Entry 7PAO (electron microscopy, 7.00 A resolution (low resolution: residue-level contacts below are approximate; hydrogen-bond / salt-bridge calls are withheld)); this record covers chains C and 5 of the 56 polymer chains in the assembly.

Chain C:
Name: 30S ribosomal protein S4
From: Mycoplasma pneumoniae M129
UniProtKB: P46775 (RS4_MYCPN); residue numbers follow UniProt; this construct covers 1-205
Chain sequence (205 residues; numbered 1 to 205; the number before each row is that of its first residue):
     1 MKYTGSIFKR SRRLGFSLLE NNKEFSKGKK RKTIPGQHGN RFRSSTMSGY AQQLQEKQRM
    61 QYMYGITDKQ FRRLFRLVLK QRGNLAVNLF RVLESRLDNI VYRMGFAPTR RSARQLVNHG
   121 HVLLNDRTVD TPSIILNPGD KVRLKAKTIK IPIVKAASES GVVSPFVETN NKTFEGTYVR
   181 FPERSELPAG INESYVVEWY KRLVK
Not modelled in the structure: 204-205

Chain 5:
Molecule: 16S ribosomal RNA
From: Mycoplasma pneumoniae M129
Sequence (1520 nucleotides; numbered 1 to 1520; the number before each row is that of its first residue):
     1 UUUUUCUGAG AGUUUGAUCC UGGCUCAGGA UUAACGCUGG CGGCAUGCCU AAUACAUGCA
    61 AGUCGAUCGA AAGUAGUAAU ACUUUAGAGG CGAACGGGUG AGUAACACGU AUCCAAUCUA
   121 CCUUAUAAUG GGGGAUAACU AGUUGAAAGA CUAGCUAAUA CCGCAUAAGA ACUUUGGUUC
   181 GCAUGAAUCA AAGUUGAAAG GACCUGCAAG GGUUCGUUAU UUGAUGAGGG UGCGCCAUAU
   241 CAGCUAGUUG GUGGGGUAAC GGCCUACCAA GGCAAUGACG UGUAGCUAUG CUGAGAAGUA
   301 GAAUAGCCAC AAUGGGACUG AGACACGGCC CAUACUCCUA CGGGAGGCAG CAGUAGGGAA
   361 UUUUUCACAA UGAGCGAAAG CUUGAUGGAG CAAUGCCGCG UGAACGAUGA AGGUCUUUAA
   421 GAUUGUAAAG UUCUUUUAUU UGGGAAGAAU GACUUUAGCA GGUAAUGGCU AGAGUUUGAC
   481 UGUACCAUUU UGAAUAAGUG ACGACUAACU AUGUGCCAGC AGUCGCGGUA AUACAUAGGU
   541 CGCAAGCGUU AUCCGGAUUU AUUGGGCGUA AAGCAAGCGC AGGCGGAUUG AAAAGUCUGG
   601 UGUUAAAGGC AGCUGCUUAA CAGUUGUAUG CAUUGGAAAC UAUUAAUCUA GAGUGUGGUA
   661 GGGAGUUUUG GAAUUUCAUG UGGAGCGGUG AAAUGCGUAG AUAUAUGAAG GAACACCAGU
   721 GGCGAAGGCG AAAACUUAGG CCAUUACUGA CGCUUAGGCU UGAAAGUGUG GGGAGCAAAU
   781 AGGAUUAGAU ACCCUAGUAG UCCACACCGU AAACGAUAGA UACUAGCUGU CGGGGCGAUC
   841 CCCUCGGUAG UGAAGUUAAC ACAUUAAGUA UCUCGCCUGG GUAGUACAUU CGCAAGAAUG
   901 AAACUCAAAC GGAAUUGACG GGGACCCGCA CAAGUGGUGG AGCAUGUUGC UUAAUUCGAC
   961 GGUACACGAA AAACCUUACC UAGACUUGAC AUCCUUGGCA AAGUUAUGGA AACAUAAUGG
  1021 AGGUUAACCG AGUGACAGGU GGUGCAUGGU UGUCGUCAGC UCGUGUCGUG AGAUGUUGGG
  1081 UUAAGUCCCG CAACGAGCGC AACCCUUAUC GUUAGUUACA UUGUCUAGCG AGACUGCUAA
  1141 UGCAAAUUGG AGGAAGGAAG GGAUGACGUC AAAUCAUCAU GCCCCUUAUG UCUAGGGCUG
  1201 CAAACGUGCU ACAAUGGCCA AUACAAACAG UCGCCAGCUU GUAAAAGUGA GCAAAUCUGU
  1261 AAAGUUGGUC UCAGUUCGGA UUGAGGGCUG CAAUUCGUCC UCAUGAAGUC GGAAUCACUA
  1321 GUAAUCGCGA AUCAGCUAUG UCGCGGUGAA UACGUUCUCG GGUCUUGUAC ACACCGCCCG
  1381 UCAAACUAUG AAAGCUGGUA AUAUUUAAAA ACGUGUUGCU AACCAUUAGG AAGCGCAUGU
  1441 CAAGGAUAGC ACCGGUGAUU GGAGUUAAGU CGUAACAAGG UACCCCUACG AGAACGUGGG
  1501 GGUGGAUCAC CUCCUUUCUA
Not modelled in the structure: 1-4, 181-184, 1020-1027, 1510-1520

Interface between chain C and chain 5:
Residue-residue contacts - 129 pairs, chain C then chain 5:
  Met1(C) - G400(5)
  Met1(C) - U401(5)
  Met1(C) - A497(5)
  Met1(C) - A544(5)
  Met1(C) - A545(5)
  Lys2(C) - G400(5)
  Lys2(C) - U401(5)
  Tyr3(C) - U401(5)
  Tyr3(C) - G402(5)
  Ser6(C) - G425(5)
  Ser6(C) - U426(5)
  Ser6(C) - A427(5)
  Ile7(C) - A427(5)
  Phe8(C) - U426(5)
  Phe8(C) - A427(5)
  Lys9(C) - G425(5)
  Lys9(C) - U540(5)
  Arg10(C) - C541(5)
  Arg10(C) - G542(5)
  Arg12(C) - G409(5)
  Arg12(C) - U426(5)
  Arg13(C) - U540(5)
  Arg13(C) - C541(5)
  Lys23(C) - C405(5)
  Ser26(C) - U408(5)
  Lys27(C) - G406(5)
  Lys27(C) - A407(5)
  Lys27(C) - G409(5)
  Lys27(C) - U426(5)
  Gly28(C) - A407(5)
  Gly28(C) - U408(5)
  Gly28(C) - G409(5)
  Lys29(C) - U408(5)
  Lys29(C) - G409(5)
  Lys29(C) - A422(5)
  Lys29(C) - U423(5)
  Arg31(C) - U423(5)
  Arg31(C) - U424(5)
  Pro35(C) - U424(5)
  Pro35(C) - U540(5)
  Gly36(C) - U423(5)
  Gly36(C) - G539(5)
  Gly36(C) - U540(5)
  Gln37(C) - U414(5)
  Gln37(C) - G538(5)
  Gln37(C) - G539(5)
  His38(C) - C509(5)
  His38(C) - U510(5)
  His38(C) - G538(5)
  Phe42(C) - U510(5)
  Thr46(C) - A507(5)
  Thr46(C) - A508(5)
  Tyr50(C) - U506(5)
  Tyr50(C) - A507(5)
  Ala51(C) - A507(5)
  Leu54(C) - A507(5)
  Lys57(C) - C543(5)
  Gln58(C) - G542(5)
  Gln58(C) - C543(5)
  Gln61(C) - C543(5)
  Thr67(C) - A544(5)
  Asp68(C) - C543(5)
  Asp68(C) - A544(5)
  Lys69(C) - C397(5)
  Lys69(C) - A544(5)
  Lys69(C) - A545(5)
  Gln70(C) - G398(5)
  Gln70(C) - C399(5)
  Arg73(C) - C397(5)
  Arg73(C) - G398(5)
  Arg73(C) - A619(5)
  Lys80(C) - C610(5)
  Lys80(C) - A611(5)
  Lys80(C) - G612(5)
  Arg82(C) - U7(5)
  Pro108(C) - A404(5)
  Thr109(C) - A403(5)
  Thr109(C) - A404(5)
  Arg111(C) - A403(5)
  Ser112(C) - A403(5)
  Arg114(C) - C399(5)
  Arg114(C) - G400(5)
  Gln115(C) - G402(5)
  Gln115(C) - A403(5)
  Gln115(C) - A493(5)
  Asn118(C) - C399(5)
  Asn118(C) - G400(5)
  Asn118(C) - U436(5)
  His119(C) - U434(5)
  His119(C) - U435(5)
  His119(C) - U436(5)
  His119(C) - A493(5)
  His121(C) - U435(5)
  Arg127(C) - C616(5)
  Arg127(C) - U617(5)
  Arg127(C) - U618(5)
  Thr128(C) - U617(5)
  Val129(C) - U617(5)
  Asp130(C) - C486(5)
  Asp130(C) - U617(5)
  Thr131(C) - G398(5)
  Thr131(C) - U617(5)
  Thr131(C) - U618(5)
  Thr131(C) - A619(5)
  Pro132(C) - C399(5)
  Pro132(C) - G400(5)
  Ser133(C) - G398(5)
  Ser133(C) - C399(5)
  Ser133(C) - A619(5)
  Ile134(C) - U618(5)
  Lys145(C) - A487(5)
  Lys145(C) - U488(5)
  Lys147(C) - U434(5)
  Lys147(C) - U435(5)
  Lys147(C) - U488(5)
  Ile151(C) - C433(5)
  Ile151(C) - U434(5)
  Ile153(C) - U432(5)
  Ile153(C) - C433(5)
  Glu198(C) - A9(5)
  Lys201(C) - A9(5)
  Lys201(C) - A27(5)
  Lys201(C) - G28(5)
  Arg202(C) - G28(5)
  Arg202(C) - G29(5)
  Arg202(C) - G293(5)
  Leu203(C) - G8(5)
  Leu203(C) - G293(5)
  Leu203(C) - A294(5)
Also at the interface, not in a pair above, chain C (68 interface residues in all): Gly5, Lys30, Gln53, Tyr62, Arg72, Gln81, Arg96, Trp199

Overview:
68 residues of chain C face 58 of chain 5 across their interface.
Chain C is 30S ribosomal protein S4 and chain 5 is 16S ribosomal RNA, both from Mycoplasma pneumoniae M129;
the structure, 70S ribosome with EF-G, A*- and P/E-site tRNAs in Mycoplasma pneumoniae cells, was determined
by electron microscopy, deposited together with 7OOC, 7OOD, 7P6Z, 7PAH, 7PAI, 7PAJ and 23 further entries.
